PDB entry 191L | X-ray diffraction, 1.95 A resolution | chain A

[Chain A]
Molecule: Lysozyme
Organism: Enterobacteria phage T4
Notes: EC 3.2.1.17; engineered mutation(s): N53A, N55A, V57A, E128A, V131A, N132A
UniProtKB: P00720 (LYS_BPT4); numbering as in UniProt (aligned over 1-164)
Amino-acid sequence (164 residues; row label = number of the first residue in the row):
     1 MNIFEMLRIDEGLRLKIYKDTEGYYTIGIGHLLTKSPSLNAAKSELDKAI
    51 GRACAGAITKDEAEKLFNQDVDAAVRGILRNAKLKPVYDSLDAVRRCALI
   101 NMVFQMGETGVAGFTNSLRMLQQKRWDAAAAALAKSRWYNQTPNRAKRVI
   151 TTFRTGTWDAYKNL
Unresolved in the structure: 163-164
Differences from the reference sequence: conflict Ala53 (Asn in P00720), Ala55 (Asn in P00720), Ala57 (Val in P00720), Ala128 (Glu in P00720), Ala131 (Val in P00720), Ala132 (Asn in P00720)
Residues lining bound ligands: 2-hydroxyethyl disulfide (HED): Ile3, Val75, Tyr88, Ala93, Arg96, Cys97, Ile100
Curated features (UniProtKB/Swiss-Prot):
  - active site (Proton donor/acceptor): Glu11, Asp20
  - binding site (substrate): Leu32, Phe104, Ser117
  - mutagenesis: Glu11 (E11A/F/H/M/N: Complete loss of enzymatic activity; E11N: Loss of 84% of enzymatic activity; E11Q: Complete loss of activity), Asp20 (D20A/N/S/T: Complete loss of enzymatic activity; D20C: Nearly no effet on specific enzymatic activity; D20E/Q: Loss of 99% of enzymatic activity), Thr26 (T26E: Complete loss of activity at neutral pH; covalently bound substrate; T26H: Facilitates transglycosylation more effectively than hydrolysis; covalently bound substrate), Gly30 (G30A: Almost complete loss of enzymatic activity; G30F: Almost complete loss of enzymatic activity. The enzyme is destabilized by 1.5 kcal/mol), Ser117 (S117F: 10-fold decrease in enzymatic activity; S117I: 500-fold decrease in enzymatic activity; S117V: 50-fold decrease in enzymatic activity)

[In short]
Bound to chain A: 2-hydroxyethyl disulfide. From UniProt: active-site residues Glu11 and Asp20, 3
substrate-binding residues and 5 mutagenesis sites.
Chain A is Lysozyme (Enterobacteria phage T4); the structure, A helix initiation signal in T4 lysozyme
identified by polyalanine mutagenesis, was determined by X-ray diffraction (same publication as 190L and
192L).
